9N2D - chains C and D of the 6 polymer chains in the assembly; structure by electron microscopy, 2.70 A resolution.

# Chain C
Protein: Bam H
From: Flavobacterium johnsoniae UW101
UniProtKB: A5FLQ8 (A5FLQ8_FLAJ1); numbering as in UniProt (aligned over 22-538)
Chain sequence (517 residues; each row starts with the number of its first residue):
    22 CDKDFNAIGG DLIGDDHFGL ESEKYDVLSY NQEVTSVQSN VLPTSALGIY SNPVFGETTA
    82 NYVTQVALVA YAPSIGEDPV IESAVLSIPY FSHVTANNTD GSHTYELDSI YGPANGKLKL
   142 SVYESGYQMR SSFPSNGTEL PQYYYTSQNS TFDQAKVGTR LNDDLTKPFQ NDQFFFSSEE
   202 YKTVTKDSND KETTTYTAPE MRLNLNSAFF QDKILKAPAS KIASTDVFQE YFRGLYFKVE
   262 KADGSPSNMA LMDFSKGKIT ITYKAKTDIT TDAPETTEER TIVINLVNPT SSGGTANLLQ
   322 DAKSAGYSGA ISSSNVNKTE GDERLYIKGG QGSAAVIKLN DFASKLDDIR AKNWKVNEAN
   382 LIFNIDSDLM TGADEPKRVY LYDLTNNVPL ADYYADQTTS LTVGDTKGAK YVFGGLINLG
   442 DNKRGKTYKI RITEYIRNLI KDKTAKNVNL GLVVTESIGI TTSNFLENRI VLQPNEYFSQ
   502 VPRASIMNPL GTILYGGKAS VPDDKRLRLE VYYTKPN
Covalently attached groups: palmitic acid (PLM) linked to Cys22

# Chain D
Protein: Bam M
From: Flavobacterium johnsoniae UW101
UniProtKB: A5FNX9 (A5FNX9_FLAJ1); numbering as in UniProt (aligned over 1-388)
Chain sequence (388 residues; numbered 1 to 388; the number before each row is that of its first residue):
     1 MNKFKYYFVL LLAGLAIVSC NKKDDDEEIV PLRDYQEQYN TDNANIEEYL NTYFITVTDA
    61 PGEQTDQDVT FTKITDPSTQ PSIMSYLNSP TFPKLLKREV PMHGIVYQMY YLVLREGTGT
   121 SPMNTDGAFT SYRGEYLTRV AKTDTEAEHL STTFFEQVLF PTKALDLYGT IIGWSEAFPQ
   181 FKTGTATMKP DGSMKYENFG AGVLFIPSGL GYYGSGASAI PAYSPLIFSI KLYDLTRLDH
   241 DLDGVFDFEE DINGDGYVYD FRNTTEYPTP PANQYDDDTD KDGIADFLDS DDDGDGYSTL
   301 FEITKPTGTE FLGGLSKYYP YNPVSDNPAT PNYDETEKYG IPRRPTGELT NPNLPESINN
   361 PRKFIEDDYL AAGRKRIHLD NTYPYKKN
Unresolved in the structure: 1-19

# How chain C and chain D interact
Contacting residue pairs (32):
  Gly147(C) - Asp191(D)
  Tyr148(C) - Pro190(D)
  Tyr148(C) - Asp191(D)
  Tyr148(C) - Gly192(D)
  Gln149(C) - Asp191(D)  hydrogen bond (backbone-backbone)
  Gln149(C) - Gly192(D)
  Gln149(C) - Ser193(D)  hydrogen bond
  Arg151(C) - Met188(D)
  Arg151(C) - Met194(D)  hydrogen bond
  Ser153(C) - Thr162(D)
  Pro155(C) - Phe129(D)
  Ser156(C) - Asn327(D)  hydrogen bond
  Ser156(C) - Ala329(D)
  Asn157(C) - Asn327(D)
  Gly158(C) - Thr236(D)
  Gly158(C) - Arg237(D)  hydrogen bond (backbone-backbone)
  Glu160(C) - Thr162(D)
  Glu160(C) - Lys163(D)
  Glu160(C) - Ala164(D)  hydrogen bond (side chain-backbone)
  Leu161(C) - Thr330(D)
  Asp247(C) - Val158(D)
  Asp247(C) - Leu159(D)  hydrogen bond (side chain-backbone)
  Asp247(C) - Phe160(D)  hydrogen bond (side chain-backbone)
  Val248(C) - Leu159(D)  hydrophobic
  Glu251(C) - Phe160(D)
  Glu251(C) - Ser193(D)  hydrogen bond
  Arg254(C) - Asp191(D)  salt bridge
  Arg254(C) - Ser193(D)  hydrogen bond
  Leu487(C) - Asn332(D)  hydrogen bond (backbone-side chain)
  Glu488(C) - Asn332(D)  hydrogen bond (backbone-side chain)
  Asn489(C) - Asn332(D)
  Arg490(C) - Asn332(D)  hydrogen bond (backbone-side chain)
Other interface residues (no listed pair), chain C (20 interface residues in all): Gln175
Other interface residues (no listed pair), chain D (21 interface residues in all): Asp234, Leu235

# Overview
The interface between chain C and chain D involves 20 residues on one side and 21 on the other, with 13
hydrogen bonds and 1 salt bridge. Polar contacts include Arg254(C)-Asp191(D), Gln149(C)-Ser193(D) and
Arg151(C)-Met194(D).
Chain C is Bam H and chain D is Bam M, both from Flavobacterium johnsoniae UW101; the structure, Cryo-EM
structure of an extended F. johnsoniae BAM complex, composite map, was determined by electron microscopy,
deposited together with 9N2E.
